Entry 1MHI (solution NMR); this record covers chains A and B.

Chain A:
Molecule: Insulin
Source organism: Homo sapiens
Notes: engineered mutation(s): S(B 9)D
UniProtKB: P01308 (INS_HUMAN); residues 1-21 here correspond to UniProt positions 90-110 (UniProt number = residue number + 89)
Sequence (21 residues; each row starts with the number of its first residue):
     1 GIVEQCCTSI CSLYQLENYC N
Disulfide bonds: Cys6-Cys11

Chain B:
Molecule: Insulin
Source organism: Homo sapiens
Notes: engineered mutation(s): S(B 9)D
UniProtKB: P01308 (INS_HUMAN); residues 1-30 here correspond to UniProt positions 25-54 (UniProt number = residue number + 24)
Sequence (30 residues; each row starts with the number of its first residue):
     1 FVNQHLCGDH LVEALYLVCG ERGFFYTPKT
Construct notes: conflict Asp9 (Ser33 in P01308)

Chain A / chain B interface:
Inter-chain disulfides: Cys7(A)-Cys7(B), Cys20(A)-Cys19(B)
Pairs across the interface (36):
  Ile2(A) - Leu11(B)
  Ile2(A) - Leu15(B)
  Cys6(A) - Gln4(B)
  Cys6(A) - His5(B)
  Cys6(A) - Leu6(B)
  Cys7(A) - His5(B)
  Cys7(A) - Leu6(B)
  Cys7(A) - Cys7(B)  disulfide
  Ser9(A) - His5(B)
  Ile10(A) - Asn3(B)
  Ile10(A) - Gln4(B)
  Ile10(A) - His5(B)
  Ser12(A) - Asn3(B)
  Ser12(A) - Gln4(B)
  Ser12(A) - Leu6(B)
  Leu13(A) - Phe1(B)
  Tyr14(A) - Asn3(B)
  Leu16(A) - Leu11(B)
  Leu16(A) - Ala14(B)
  Leu16(A) - Leu15(B)
  Leu16(A) - Val18(B)
  Glu17(A) - Val18(B)
  Glu17(A) - Cys19(B)
  Glu17(A) - Arg22(B)
  Tyr19(A) - Phe25(B)
  Cys20(A) - Leu15(B)
  Cys20(A) - Val18(B)
  Cys20(A) - Cys19(B)  disulfide
  Cys20(A) - Gly23(B)
  Cys20(A) - Phe24(B)
  Cys20(A) - Phe25(B)
  Asn21(A) - Cys19(B)
  Asn21(A) - Arg22(B)
  Asn21(A) - Gly23(B)
  Asn21(A) - Phe24(B)
  Asn21(A) - Phe25(B)
Interface residues without a listed pair, chain A (14 interface residues in all): Val3
Interface residues without a listed pair, chain B (19 interface residues in all): Val2, Gly8, Tyr26, Pro28

Summary:
Chain A and chain B form an interface of 14 and 19 residues respectively, with 2 disulfide bonds.
Chain A is Insulin and chain B is Insulin, both from Homo sapiens; the structure, Three-dimensional solution
structure of an insulin dimer. A study of the B9(ASP) mutant of human insulin ..., was determined by solution
NMR.
